Entry 1OKO (X-ray diffraction, 1.60 A resolution); this record covers chains A and B of the 4 polymer chains in the assembly.

== Chain A (and B) ==
Molecule: Pa-I galactophilic lectin
Organism: Pseudomonas aeruginosa
Notes: chain B of this document is another copy of the same molecule, construct and numbering; everything in this record applies to it too
Reference sequence: Q05097 (PA1L_PSEAE); residues 1-121 here = UniProt positions 1-121
Amino-acid sequence (121 residues; numbered 1 to 121; the number before each row is that of its first residue):
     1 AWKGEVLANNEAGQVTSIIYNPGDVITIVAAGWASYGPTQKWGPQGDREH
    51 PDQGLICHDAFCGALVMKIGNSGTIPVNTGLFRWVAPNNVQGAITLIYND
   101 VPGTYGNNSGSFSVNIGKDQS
Ion coordination: Ca2+: Tyr-36, Asp-100, Thr-104, Asn-107, Asn-108 (together with beta-D-galactopyranose)
Ligand contacts: beta-D-galactopyranose (GAL): Tyr-36, Gly-37, Pro-38, His-50, Pro-51, Gln-53, Cys-62, Asp-100, Val-101, Thr-104, Asn-107
From the paper describing this entry:
  - Ca2+ coordination: Tyr-36, Asp-100, Thr-104, Asn-107, Asn-108
  - binding site for beta-D-galactopyranose: Tyr-36, His-50, Pro-51, Gln-53, Asp-100, Val-101, Thr-104, Asn-107

== Chain A / chain B interface ==
Pairs across the interface (43):
  Thr-27(A) / Thr-27(B)
  Ile-28(A) / Val-29(B)
  Val-29(A) / Ile-28(B)
  Val-29(A) / Val-29(B)  hydrophobic
  Val-29(A) / Gly-80(B)
  Ala-30(A) / Thr-79(B)  hydrogen bond (backbone-side chain)
  Ala-31(A) / Gln-45(B)
  Ala-31(A) / Thr-79(B)
  Gly-32(A) / Gln-45(B)  hydrogen bond (backbone-side chain)
  Trp-33(A) / Gln-45(B)
  Trp-33(A) / Gly-46(B)
  Trp-33(A) / Arg-48(B)
  Trp-33(A) / Phe-61(B)  hydrophobic
  Gln-40(A) / Gln-40(B)
  Gln-40(A) / Glu-49(B)
  Lys-41(A) / Arg-48(B)
  Gly-43(A) / Gln-45(B)
  Pro-44(A) / Gln-45(B)
  Gln-45(A) / Ala-31(B)
  Gln-45(A) / Gly-32(B)  hydrogen bond (side chain-backbone)
  Gln-45(A) / Trp-33(B)
  Gln-45(A) / Gly-43(B)
  Gln-45(A) / Pro-44(B)
  Gly-46(A) / Trp-33(B)
  Arg-48(A) / Trp-33(B)
  Arg-48(A) / Lys-41(B)
  Phe-61(A) / Trp-33(B)  hydrophobic
  Thr-79(A) / Ala-30(B)  hydrogen bond (side chain-backbone)
  Thr-79(A) / Ala-31(B)
  Thr-79(A) / Thr-79(B)
  Gly-80(A) / Val-29(B)
  Phe-82(A) / Asn-115(B)
  Phe-82(A) / Ile-116(B)
  Phe-82(A) / Gly-117(B)
  Arg-83(A) / Ala-1(B)
  Arg-83(A) / Gly-117(B)
  Arg-83(A) / Lys-118(B)  hydrogen bond (side chain-backbone)
  Asn-115(A) / Phe-82(B)
  Ile-116(A) / Phe-82(B)
  Gly-117(A) / Phe-82(B)
  Gly-117(A) / Arg-83(B)
  Lys-118(A) / Arg-83(B)  hydrogen bond (backbone-side chain)
  Gln-120(A) / Gln-120(B)  hydrogen bond
Other interface residues (no listed pair), chain A (26 interface residues in all): Ala-1, Leu-81
Other interface residues (no listed pair), chain B (27 interface residues in all): Leu-81

== Overview ==
26 residues of chain A face 27 of chain B across their interface; the contacts include 7 hydrogen bonds. Polar
contacts include Ala-30(A)/Thr-79(B), Gly-32(A)/Gln-45(B) and Arg-83(A)/Lys-118(B). Ligands of chain A:
beta-D-galactopyranose. From the paper: a binding site for beta-D-galactopyranose at Tyr-36(A), His-50(A) and
Pro-51(A) among others; Ca2+ coordination by Tyr-36(A), Asp-100(A) and Thr-104(A) among others.
Both chains are Pa-I galactophilic lectin (Pseudomonas aeruginosa). Entry 1OKO (Crystal structure of
Pseudomonas Aeruginosa Lectin 1 complexed with galactose at 1.6 A resolution) was determined by X-ray
diffraction together with 1UOJ from the same study.
